PDB entry 7XUI | electron microscopy, 3.61 A resolution | chains G and I of the 8 polymer chains in the assembly

== Chain G ==
Protein: DNA-directed RNA polymerase subunit alpha
Organism: Escherichia coli K-12
Notes: EC 2.7.7.6
UniProt: P0A7Z4 (RPOA_ECOLI); residues 1-329 here = UniProt positions 1-329
Sequence (329 residues; row label = number of the first residue in the row):
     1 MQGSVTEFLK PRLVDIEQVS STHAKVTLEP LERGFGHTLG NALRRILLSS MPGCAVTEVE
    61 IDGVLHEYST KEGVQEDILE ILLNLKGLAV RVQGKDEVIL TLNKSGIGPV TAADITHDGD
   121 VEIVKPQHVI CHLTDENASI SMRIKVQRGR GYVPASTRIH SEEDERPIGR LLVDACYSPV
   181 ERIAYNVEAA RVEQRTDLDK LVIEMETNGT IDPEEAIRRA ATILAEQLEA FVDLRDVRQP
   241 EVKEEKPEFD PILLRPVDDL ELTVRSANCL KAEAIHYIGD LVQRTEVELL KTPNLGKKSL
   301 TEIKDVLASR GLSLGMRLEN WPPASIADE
Unresolved in the structure: 1-4, 160-164, 236-329

== Chain I ==
Protein: DNA-directed RNA polymerase subunit beta
Organism: Escherichia coli K-12
Notes: EC 2.7.7.6
UniProt: P0A8V2 (RPOB_ECOLI); numbering as in UniProt (aligned over 1-1342)
Sequence (1342 residues; numbered 1 to 1342; the number before each row is that of its first residue):
     1 MVYSYTEKKR IRKDFGKRPQ VLDVPYLLSI QLDSFQKFIE QDPEGQYGLE AAFRSVFPIQ
    61 SYSGNSELQY VSYRLGEPVF DVQECQIRGV TYSAPLRVKL RLVIYEREAP EGTVKDIKEQ
   121 EVYMGEIPLM TDNGTFVING TERVIVSQLH RSPGVFFDSD KGKTHSSGKV LYNARIIPYR
   181 GSWLDFEFDP KDNLFVRIDR RRKLPATIIL RALNYTTEQI LDLFFEKVIF EIRDNKLQME
   241 LVPERLRGET ASFDIEANGK VYVEKGRRIT ARHIRQLEKD DVKLIEVPVE YIAGKVVAKD
   301 YIDESTGELI CAANMELSLD LLAKLSQSGH KRIETLFTND LDHGPYISET LRVDPTNDRL
   361 SALVEIYRMM RPGEPPTREA AESLFENLFF SEDRYDLSAV GRMKFNRSLL REEIEGSGIL
   421 SKDDIIDVMK KLIDIRNGKG EVDDIDHLGN RRIRSVGEMA ENQFRVGLVR VERAVKERLS
   481 LGDLDTLMPQ DMINAKPISA AVKEFFGSSQ LSQFMDQNNP LSEITHKRRI SALGPGGLTR
   541 ERAGFEVRDV HPTHYGRVCP IETPEGPNIG LINSLSVYAQ TNEYGFLETP YRKVTDGVVT
   601 DEIHYLSAIE EGNYVIAQAN SNLDEEGHFV EDLVTCRSKG ESSLFSRDQV DYMDVSTQQV
   661 VSVGASLIPF LEHDDANRAL MGANMQRQAV PTLRADKPLV GTGMERAVAV DSGVTAVAKR
   721 GGVVQYVDAS RIVIKVNEDE MYPGEAGIDI YNLTKYTRSN QNTCINQMPC VSLGEPVERG
   781 DVLADGPSTD LGELALGQNM RVAFMPWNGY NFEDSILVSE RVVQEDRFTT IHIQELACVS
   841 RDTKLGPEEI TADIPNVGEA ALSKLDESGI VYIGAEVTGG DILVGKVTPK GETQLTPEEK
   901 LLRAIFGEKA SDVKDSSLRV PNGVSGTVID VQVFTRDGVE KDKRALEIEE MQLKQAKKDL
   961 SEELQILEAG LFSRIRAVLV AGGVEAEKLD KLPRDRWLEL GLTDEEKQNQ LEQLAEQYDE
  1021 LKHEFEKKLE AKRRKITQGD DLAPGVLKIV KVYLAVKRRI QPGDKMAGRH GNKGVISKIN
  1081 PIEDMPYDEN GTPVDIVLNP LGVPSRMNIG QILETHLGMA AKGIGDKINA MLKQQQEVAK
  1141 LREFIQRAYD LGADVRQKVD LSTFSDEEVM RLAENLRKGM PIATPVFDGA KEAEIKELLK
  1201 LGDLPTSGQI RLYDGRTGEQ FERPVTVGYM YMLKLNHLVD DKMHARSTGS YSLVTQQPLG
  1261 GKAQFGGQRF GEMEVWALEA YGAAYTLQEM LTVKSDDVNG RTKMYKNIVD GNHQMEPGMP
  1321 ESFNVLLKEI RSLGINIELE DE
Unresolved in the structure: 1

== Chain G / chain I interface ==
Pairs across the interface - 48 pairs, chain G then chain I:
  N41(G) with T1217(I), hydrogen bond (side chain-backbone); G1218(I)
  R44(G) with E1083(I); G1091(I)
  R45(G) with E1083(I); D1084(I), salt bridge; G1215(I)
  S49(G) with E1083(I)
  L65(G) with I873(I); G874(I)
  H66(G) with I873(I); G874(I); T927(I); V928(I); I929(I)
  Y68(G) with Y756(I); I929(I), hydrophobic; A1055(I), hydrogen bond (side chain-backbone); K1057(I)
  T70(G) with A729(I)
  G73(G) with D728(I), hydrogen bond (backbone-side chain)
  V74(G) with D728(I); A729(I), hydrogen bond (backbone-backbone)
  E76(G) with A729(I)
  D77(G) with Y756(I), hydrogen bond
  L79(G) with L693(I), hydrophobic; Y756(I); I831(I), hydrophobic; K1057(I)
  L83(G) with R694(I)
  K86(G) with Q824(I), hydrogen bond (side chain-backbone)
  T134(G) with Y726(I); V727(I), hydrogen bond (side chain-backbone)
  D135(G) with Y726(I)
  Y152(G) with Q824(I)
  R166(G) with E876(I), salt bridge
  I168(G) with Y872(I), hydrophobic; I873(I)
  D174(G) with D826(I)
  C176(G) with Q824(I)
  E181(G) with R821(I), hydrogen bond (backbone-side chain)
  R182(G) with N1090(I), hydrogen bond (side chain-backbone); T1092(I)
  I183(G) with G1091(I)
  A184(G) with N1090(I); G1091(I)
  Y185(G) with Y1087(I); G1218(I)
Interface residues without a listed pair, chain G (34 interface residues in all): L48, E67, K71, E72, Q75, E80, P154
Interface residues without a listed pair, chain I (42 interface residues in all): S730, K755, P769, V771, S772, L773, V823, A875, V1056, R1059, E1089, P1093, R1216

== In short ==
Chain G and chain I form an interface of 34 and 42 residues respectively; the contacts include 9 hydrogen
bonds and 2 salt bridges. Polar pairs include R45(G)-D1084(I), R166(G)-E876(I) and N41(G)-T1217(I).
Here chain G is DNA-directed RNA polymerase subunit alpha and chain I is DNA-directed RNA polymerase subunit
beta, both from Escherichia coli K-12. Entry 7XUI (Cryo-EM structure of sigma70 bound HK022 putRNA-associated
E.coli RNA polymerase elongation complex) was determined by electron microscopy (same publication as 7XUE and
7XUG).
